PDB entry 5XDN | X-ray diffraction, 3.15 A resolution | chains A and B

# Chain A (and B)
Molecule: Voltage-dependent anion-selective channel protein 1
Organism: Homo sapiens
Notes: chain B of this document is another copy of the same molecule, construct and numbering; everything in this record applies to it too
Reference sequence: P21796 (VDAC1_HUMAN); residues 1-283 here = UniProt positions 1-283
Sequence (295 residues; numbered -11 to 283; the number before each row is that of its first residue; numbers below 1 keep their minus sign (Met-11 is residue -11)):
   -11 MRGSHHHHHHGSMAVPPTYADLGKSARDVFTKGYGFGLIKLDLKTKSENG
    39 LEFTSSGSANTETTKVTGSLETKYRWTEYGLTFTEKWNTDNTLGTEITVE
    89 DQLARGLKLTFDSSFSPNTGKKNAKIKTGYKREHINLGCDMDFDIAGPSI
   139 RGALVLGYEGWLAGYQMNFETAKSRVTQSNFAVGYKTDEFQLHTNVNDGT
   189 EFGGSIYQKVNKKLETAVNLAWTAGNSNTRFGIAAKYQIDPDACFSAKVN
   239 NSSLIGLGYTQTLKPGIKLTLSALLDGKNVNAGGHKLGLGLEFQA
Not modelled in the structure: -11 to -2, 35-37, 106-107, 268-269 (chain B: -11 to -2, 36-37, 105-109, 132-135, 267-269)
Construct notes: expression tag (-11 to 0)

# Interface between chain A and chain B
Residue-residue contacts (25; chain A residue first):
  Tyr118(A) with Trp210(B), hydrophobic
  Arg120(A) with Trp210(B); Asn214(B), hydrogen bond (side chain-backbone); Ser215(B), hydrogen bond (side chain-backbone); Asn216(B), hydrogen bond (side chain-backbone); Thr217(B)
  Glu121(A) with Ser215(B); Asn216(B), hydrogen bond (side chain-backbone); Thr217(B)
  His122(A) with Asn216(B); Thr217(B); Phe219(B)
  Ile123(A) with Leu208(B), hydrophobic; Trp210(B), hydrophobic; Thr217(B)
  Leu125(A) with Leu208(B), hydrophobic
  Leu142(A) with Val206(B), hydrophobic
  Leu144(A) with Leu208(B), hydrophobic; Phe219(B), hydrophobic
  Gly145(A) with Phe219(B)
  Tyr146(A) with Phe219(B), hydrophobic; Asn239(B); Ser241(B), hydrogen bond
  Tyr153(A) with Gln196(B)
  Met155(A) with Phe178(B), hydrophobic
Interface residues without a listed pair, chain B (15 interface residues in all): Ile194, Thr211, Ile221

# In short
Chain A and chain B form an interface of 12 and 15 residues respectively; the contacts include 5 hydrogen
bonds. Polar pairs include Arg120(A)-Asn214(B), Arg120(A)-Ser215(B) and Arg120(A)-Asn216(B).
Chain A and chain B are both Voltage-dependent anion-selective channel protein 1 (Homo sapiens); the
structure, Crystal structure of human voltage-dependent anion channel 1 (hVDAC1) in P22121 space group, was
determined by X-ray diffraction (same publication as 5XDO).
